Entry 9ISM (electron microscopy, 2.78 A resolution); this record covers chains A and C of the 4 polymer chains in the assembly.

== Chain A (and C) ==
Name: Methanol dehydrogenase, alpha subunit
Source organism: Methylorubrum extorquens
Notes: EC 1.1.2.-; chain C of this document is another copy of the same molecule, construct and numbering; everything in this record applies to it too
UniProt: A0A1P8QPB7 (A0A1P8QPB7_METEX); residues -26 to 599 here correspond to UniProt positions 1-626 (UniProt number = residue number + 27)
Amino-acid sequence (632 residues; numbered -26 to 605; the number before each row is that of its first residue; numbers below 1 keep their minus sign (Met-26 is residue -26)):
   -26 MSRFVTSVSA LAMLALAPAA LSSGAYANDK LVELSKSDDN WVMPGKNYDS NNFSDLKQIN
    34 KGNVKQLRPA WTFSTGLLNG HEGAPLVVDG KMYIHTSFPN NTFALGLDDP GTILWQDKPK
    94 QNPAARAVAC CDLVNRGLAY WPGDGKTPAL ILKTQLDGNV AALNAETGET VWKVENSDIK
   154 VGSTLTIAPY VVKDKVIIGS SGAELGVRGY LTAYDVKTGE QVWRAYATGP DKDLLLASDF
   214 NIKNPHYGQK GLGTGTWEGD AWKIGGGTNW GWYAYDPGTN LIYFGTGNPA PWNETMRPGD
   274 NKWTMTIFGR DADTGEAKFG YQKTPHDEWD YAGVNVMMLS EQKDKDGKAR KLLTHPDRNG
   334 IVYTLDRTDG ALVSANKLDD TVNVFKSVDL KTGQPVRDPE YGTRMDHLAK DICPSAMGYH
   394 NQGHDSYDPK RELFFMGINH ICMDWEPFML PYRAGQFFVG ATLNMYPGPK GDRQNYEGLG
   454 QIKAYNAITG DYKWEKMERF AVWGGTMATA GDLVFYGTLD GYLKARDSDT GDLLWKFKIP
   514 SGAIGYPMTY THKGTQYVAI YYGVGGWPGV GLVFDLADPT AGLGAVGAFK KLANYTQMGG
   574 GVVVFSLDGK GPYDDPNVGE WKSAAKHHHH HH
Not modelled in the structure: -26 to 0, 596-605
Construct notes: expression tag (600-605)
Disulfide bonds: Cys386-Cys415

== How chain A and chain C interact ==
Pairs across the interface - 61 pairs, chain A then chain C:
  Arg41(A) - Asp581(C)
  Arg41(A) - Gly582(C)  hydrogen bond (side chain-backbone)
  Pro42(A) - Phe510(C)
  Ala43(A) - Phe510(C)
  Thr45(A) - Lys511(C)  hydrogen bond (side chain-backbone)
  Thr45(A) - Ile512(C)
  Thr45(A) - Pro513(C)
  Ser47(A) - Pro513(C)
  Ser47(A) - Gln570(C)
  Ser47(A) - Met571(C)  hydrogen bond (side chain-backbone)
  Thr48(A) - Gln570(C)
  Gly49(A) - Leu51(C)
  Gly49(A) - Met571(C)
  Leu51(A) - Gly49(C)
  Leu51(A) - Leu51(C)  hydrophobic
  Phe76(A) - Gln570(C)
  Gly84(A) - Lys511(C)
  Gly84(A) - Tyr568(C)
  Ile86(A) - Asn567(C)  hydrogen bond (backbone-backbone)
  Gln89(A) - Ala566(C)  hydrogen bond (side chain-backbone)
  Lys91(A) - Gln570(C)
  Lys443(A) - Trp594(C)
  Glu450(A) - Trp594(C)
  Arg472(A) - Gly592(C)
  Arg472(A) - Trp594(C)
  Tyr495(A) - Tyr586(C)  hydrogen bond
  Lys497(A) - Glu593(C)  salt bridge
  Leu506(A) - Pro589(C)
  Lys509(A) - Pro589(C)  hydrogen bond (side chain-backbone)
  Lys509(A) - Val591(C)  hydrogen bond (side chain-backbone)
  Lys509(A) - Glu593(C)  salt bridge
  Phe510(A) - Pro42(C)
  Phe510(A) - Ala43(C)
  Lys511(A) - Thr45(C)  hydrogen bond (backbone-side chain)
  Lys511(A) - Gly84(C)
  Ile512(A) - Thr45(C)
  Pro513(A) - Thr45(C)
  Pro513(A) - Ser47(C)
  Ala566(A) - Gln89(C)
  Asn567(A) - Ile86(C)  hydrogen bond (backbone-backbone)
  Tyr568(A) - Gly84(C)
  Gln570(A) - Ser47(C)
  Gln570(A) - Thr48(C)
  Gln570(A) - Phe76(C)
  Gln570(A) - Lys91(C)
  Met571(A) - Ser47(C)  hydrogen bond (backbone-side chain)
  Met571(A) - Gly49(C)
  Asp581(A) - Arg41(C)
  Gly582(A) - Arg41(C)  hydrogen bond (backbone-side chain)
  Tyr586(A) - Tyr495(C)  hydrogen bond
  Pro589(A) - Leu506(C)  hydrophobic
  Pro589(A) - Lys509(C)  hydrogen bond (backbone-side chain)
  Val591(A) - Lys509(C)  hydrogen bond (backbone-side chain)
  Gly592(A) - Arg472(C)
  Glu593(A) - Lys497(C)  salt bridge
  Glu593(A) - Leu506(C)
  Glu593(A) - Lys509(C)  salt bridge
  Trp594(A) - Lys443(C)
  Trp594(A) - Gly444(C)
  Trp594(A) - Glu450(C)
  Trp594(A) - Arg472(C)
Other interface residues (no listed pair), chain A (49 interface residues in all): Trp44, Phe46, Leu50, Thr85, Gly444, Asp445, Gly451, Met470, Leu507, Tyr535, Gly572, Asp587
Other interface residues (no listed pair), chain C (50 interface residues in all): Lys38, Trp44, Phe46, Thr85, Asp445, Gly451, Met470, Leu507, Tyr535, Gly572, Lys583, Asp587

== Overview ==
Chain A and chain C form an interface of 49 and 50 residues respectively; the contacts include 15 hydrogen
bonds and 4 salt bridges. Polar contacts include Lys497(A)-Glu593(C), Lys509(A)-Glu593(C) and
Arg41(A)-Gly582(C).
Chain A and chain C are both Methanol dehydrogenase, alpha subunit (Methylorubrum extorquens); the structure,
Cryo-EM structure of MxaF/MxaJ complex, was determined by electron microscopy, deposited together with 9ISO.
